Entry 1RNQ (X-ray diffraction, 2.00 A resolution); this record covers chain A.

# Chain A
Name: Ribonuclease A
Source organism: Bos taurus
Notes: EC 3.1.27.5
UniProtKB: P61823 (RNAS1_BOVIN); residues 1-124 here correspond to UniProt positions 27-150 (UniProt number = residue number + 26)
Chain sequence (124 residues; numbered 1 to 124; the number before each row is that of its first residue):
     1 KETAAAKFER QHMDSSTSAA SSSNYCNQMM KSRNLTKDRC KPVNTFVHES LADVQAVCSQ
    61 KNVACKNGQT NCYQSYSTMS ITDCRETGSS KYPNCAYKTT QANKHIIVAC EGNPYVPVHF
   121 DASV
Cystine bridges: Cys26-Cys84, Cys40-Cys95, Cys58-Cys110, Cys65-Cys72
Swiss-Prot annotation at these positions:
  - active site: His12 (Proton acceptor), His119 (Proton donor)
  - binding site (substrate): Lys7, Arg10, Lys41 to Thr45, Lys66, Arg85
  - glycosylation: Lys1 (N-linked (Glc) (glycation) lysine), Lys7 (N-linked (Glc) (glycation) lysine), Asn34 (N-linked (GlcNAc...) asparagine), Lys37 (N-linked (Glc) (glycation) lysine), Lys41 (N-linked (Glc) (glycation) lysine)

# Summary
UniProt lists active-site residues His12 and His119 and 9 substrate-binding residues.
Chain A is Ribonuclease A (Bos taurus); the structure, Ribonuclease A crystallized from 8M sodium formate, was
determined by X-ray diffraction together with 1RNW, 1RNZ, 1RNX, 1RNY and 1RNO from the same study.
